Entry 4XAR (X-ray diffraction, 2.26 A resolution); this record covers chain A.

== Chain A ==
Molecule: Metabotropic glutamate receptor 3
Organism: Homo sapiens
UniProt: Q14832 (GRM3_HUMAN); residue numbers follow UniProt; this construct covers 2-508
Amino-acid sequence (517 residues; each row starts with the number of its first residue; numbers below 1 keep their minus sign (Met-1 is residue -1)):
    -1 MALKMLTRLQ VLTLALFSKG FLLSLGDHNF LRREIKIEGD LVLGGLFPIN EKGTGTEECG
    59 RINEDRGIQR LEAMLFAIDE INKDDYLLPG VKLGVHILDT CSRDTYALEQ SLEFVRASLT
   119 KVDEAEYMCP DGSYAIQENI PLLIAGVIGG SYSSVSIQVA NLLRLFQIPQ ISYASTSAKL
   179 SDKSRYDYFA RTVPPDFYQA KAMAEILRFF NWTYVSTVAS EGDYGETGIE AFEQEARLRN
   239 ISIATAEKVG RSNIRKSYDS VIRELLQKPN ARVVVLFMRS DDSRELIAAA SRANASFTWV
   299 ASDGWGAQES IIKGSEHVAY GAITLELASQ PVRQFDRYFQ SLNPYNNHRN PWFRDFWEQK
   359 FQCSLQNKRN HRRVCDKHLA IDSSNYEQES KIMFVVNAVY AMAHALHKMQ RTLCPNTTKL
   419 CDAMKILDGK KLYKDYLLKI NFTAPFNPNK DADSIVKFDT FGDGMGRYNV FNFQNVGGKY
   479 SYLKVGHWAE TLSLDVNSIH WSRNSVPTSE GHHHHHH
Not modelled in the structure: -1 to 29, 118-139, 364-370, 444-448, 509-515
Construct notes: initiating methionine (-1); expression tag (0-1, 509-515); engineered mutation Ser240 (Cys in Q14832), Glu508 (Gln in Q14832)
Swiss-Prot annotation at these positions:
  - binding site (L-glutamate): Ser151, Ala172 to Thr174, Tyr222, Asp301, Lys389
  - glycosylation (N-linked (GlcNAc...) asparagine): Asn209, Asn292, Asn414, Asn439
Cystine bridges: Cys57-Cys99, Cys361-Cys373, Cys412-Cys419
Residues lining bound ligands: 40F ((1S,2S,5R,6S)-2-aminobicyclo[3.1.0]hexane-2,6-dicarboxylic acid): Arg64, Arg68, Ser149, Tyr150, Ser151, Ala172, Ser173, Thr174, Ser175, Tyr222, Asp301, Gly302, Lys389

== Summary ==
Ligands of chain A: compound 40F. From UniProt: 7 L-glutamate-binding residues.
Chain A is Metabotropic glutamate receptor 3 (Homo sapiens); the structure, mGluR2 ECD and mGluR3 ECD complex
with ligands, was determined by X-ray diffraction together with 4XAQ and 4XAS from the same study.
